Entry 5S5P (X-ray diffraction, 2.79 A resolution); this record covers chains D and E of the 6 polymer chains in the assembly.

# Chain D
Protein: Tubulin beta-2B chain
Source organism: Bos taurus
UniProtKB: Q6B856 (TBB2B_BOVIN); the author numbering skips numbers that UniProt does not, so the offset changes along the chain: 1-42 = UniProt 1-42; 45-360 = UniProt 43-358; 369-455 = UniProt 359-445
Amino-acid sequence (445 residues; row label = number of the first residue in the row; note: 10 numbers in that range are skipped by the numbering (no residue carries them; nothing is unmodelled there)):
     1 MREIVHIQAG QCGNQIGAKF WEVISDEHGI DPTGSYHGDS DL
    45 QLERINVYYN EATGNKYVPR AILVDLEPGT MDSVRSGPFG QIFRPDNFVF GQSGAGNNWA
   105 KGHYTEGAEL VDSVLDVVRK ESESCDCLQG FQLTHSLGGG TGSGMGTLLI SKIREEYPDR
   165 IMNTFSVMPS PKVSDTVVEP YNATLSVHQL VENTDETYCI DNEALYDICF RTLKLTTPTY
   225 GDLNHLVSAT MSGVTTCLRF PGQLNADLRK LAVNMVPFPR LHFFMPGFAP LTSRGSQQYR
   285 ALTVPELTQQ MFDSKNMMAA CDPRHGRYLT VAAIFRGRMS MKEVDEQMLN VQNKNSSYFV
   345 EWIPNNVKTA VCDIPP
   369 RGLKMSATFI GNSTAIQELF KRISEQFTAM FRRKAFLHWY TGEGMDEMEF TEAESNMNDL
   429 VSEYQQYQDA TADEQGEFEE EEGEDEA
Not modelled in the structure: 281-282, 442-455
Curated features (UniProtKB/Swiss-Prot):
  - motif: Met1 to Ile4 (MREI motif)
  - binding site (GTP): Gln11, Glu71, Ser140, Gly144, Thr145, Gly146, Asn206, Asn228
  - binding site (Mg(2+)): Glu71
  - modified residue: Ser40 (Phosphoserine), Thr57 (Phosphothreonine), Lys60 (N6-acetyllysine), Ser174 (Phosphoserine), Thr287 (Phosphothreonine), Thr292 (Phosphothreonine), Arg320 (Omega-N-methylarginine), Glu448 (5-glutamyl polyglutamate)
  - cross-link (Glycyl lysine isopeptide (Lys-Gly)): Lys60 (interchain with G-Cter in ubiquitin), Lys326 (interchain with G-Cter in ubiquitin)
Ion coordination: Mg2+: Gln11 (together with GDP)
Small-molecule neighbours: GDP (guanosine-5'-diphosphate): Gly10, Gln11, Cys12, Gln15, Ile16, Asp69, Ala99, Asn101, Ser140, Gly142, Gly143, Gly144, Thr145, Gly146, Val171, Pro173, Val177, Ser178, Glu183, Asn206, Leu209, Tyr224, Leu227, Asn228
What the authors report for this chain:
  - binding site for 2-(N-morpholino)-ethanesulfonic acid: Pro162, Met166, Asp199
  - binding site for GDP: Val177, Tyr224, Leu227

# Chain E
Protein: Stathmin-4
Source organism: Rattus norvegicus
UniProtKB: P63043 (STMN4_RAT); residues 5-145 here correspond to UniProt positions 49-189 (UniProt number = residue number + 44)
Amino-acid sequence (143 residues; each row starts with the number of its first residue):
     3 MADMEVIELN KCTSGQSFEV ILKPPSFDGV PEFNASLPRR RDPSLEEIQK KLEAAEERRK
    63 YQEAELLKHL AEKREHEREV IQKAIEENNN FIKMAKEKLA QKMESNKENR EAHLAAMLER
   123 LQEKDKHAEE VRKNKELKEE ASR
Not modelled in the structure: 3-5, 29-43, 144-145
Differences from the reference sequence: initiating methionine (3); expression tag (4)
Curated features (UniProtKB/Swiss-Prot):
  - modified residue: Ser46 (Phosphoserine)

# Interface between chain D and chain E
Contacting residue pairs (23; chain D residue first):
  Tyr108(D) - His129(E)  hydrogen bond
  Tyr108(D) - Val133(E)  hydrophobic
  Tyr108(D) - Arg134(E)  hydrogen bond (backbone-side chain)
  Thr109(D) - Lys137(E)
  Ala112(D) - Arg134(E)
  Ser155(D) - Leu123(E)
  Lys156(D) - Asp127(E)  salt bridge
  Arg158(D) - Leu123(E)
  Glu159(D) - Leu120(E)
  Glu159(D) - Leu123(E)
  Glu159(D) - Gln124(E)
  Glu159(D) - Asp127(E)
  Gln193(D) - Lys126(E)  hydrogen bond
  Asn197(D) - Leu123(E)
  Thr409(D) - Lys140(E)  hydrogen bond (backbone-side chain)
  Gly410(D) - Lys137(E)
  Gly410(D) - Lys140(E)
  Glu411(D) - Val133(E)
  Glu411(D) - Lys137(E)  salt bridge
  Gly412(D) - Val133(E)
  Gly412(D) - Asn136(E)
  Gly412(D) - Lys137(E)
  Glu417(D) - His129(E)  salt bridge
Interface residues without a listed pair, chain D (17 interface residues in all): Pro162, Asp163, Met413
Interface residues without a listed pair, chain E (15 interface residues in all): Arg112, Leu116, Met119, Ala130

# Summary
17 residues of chain D and 15 residues of chain E are in contact, with 4 hydrogen bonds and 3 salt bridges.
Polar pairs include Lys156(D)-Asp127(E), Glu411(D)-Lys137(E) and Glu417(D)-His129(E). Chain D binds GDP. The
paper reports a binding site for 2-(N-morpholino)-ethanesulfonic acid at Pro162(D), Met166(D) and Asp199(D); a
binding site for GDP at Val177(D), Tyr224(D) and Leu227(D).
Chain D is Tubulin beta-2B chain (Bos taurus) and chain E is Stathmin-4 (Rattus norvegicus); the structure,
Tubulin-Z53825177-complex, was determined by X-ray diffraction (same publication as 5S4L, 5S4M, 5S4N, 5S4O,
5S4P, 5S4Q and 52 further entries).
